PDB entry 5UAJ | X-ray diffraction, 3.92 A resolution | chains C and F of the 6 polymer chains in the assembly

== Chain C ==
Molecule: DNA-directed RNA polymerase subunit beta
Source organism: Escherichia coli (strain K12)
Notes: EC 2.7.7.6
UniProt: P0A8V2 (RPOB_ECOLI); numbering as in UniProt (aligned over 1-1342)
Chain sequence (1342 residues; numbered 1 to 1342; the number before each row is that of its first residue):
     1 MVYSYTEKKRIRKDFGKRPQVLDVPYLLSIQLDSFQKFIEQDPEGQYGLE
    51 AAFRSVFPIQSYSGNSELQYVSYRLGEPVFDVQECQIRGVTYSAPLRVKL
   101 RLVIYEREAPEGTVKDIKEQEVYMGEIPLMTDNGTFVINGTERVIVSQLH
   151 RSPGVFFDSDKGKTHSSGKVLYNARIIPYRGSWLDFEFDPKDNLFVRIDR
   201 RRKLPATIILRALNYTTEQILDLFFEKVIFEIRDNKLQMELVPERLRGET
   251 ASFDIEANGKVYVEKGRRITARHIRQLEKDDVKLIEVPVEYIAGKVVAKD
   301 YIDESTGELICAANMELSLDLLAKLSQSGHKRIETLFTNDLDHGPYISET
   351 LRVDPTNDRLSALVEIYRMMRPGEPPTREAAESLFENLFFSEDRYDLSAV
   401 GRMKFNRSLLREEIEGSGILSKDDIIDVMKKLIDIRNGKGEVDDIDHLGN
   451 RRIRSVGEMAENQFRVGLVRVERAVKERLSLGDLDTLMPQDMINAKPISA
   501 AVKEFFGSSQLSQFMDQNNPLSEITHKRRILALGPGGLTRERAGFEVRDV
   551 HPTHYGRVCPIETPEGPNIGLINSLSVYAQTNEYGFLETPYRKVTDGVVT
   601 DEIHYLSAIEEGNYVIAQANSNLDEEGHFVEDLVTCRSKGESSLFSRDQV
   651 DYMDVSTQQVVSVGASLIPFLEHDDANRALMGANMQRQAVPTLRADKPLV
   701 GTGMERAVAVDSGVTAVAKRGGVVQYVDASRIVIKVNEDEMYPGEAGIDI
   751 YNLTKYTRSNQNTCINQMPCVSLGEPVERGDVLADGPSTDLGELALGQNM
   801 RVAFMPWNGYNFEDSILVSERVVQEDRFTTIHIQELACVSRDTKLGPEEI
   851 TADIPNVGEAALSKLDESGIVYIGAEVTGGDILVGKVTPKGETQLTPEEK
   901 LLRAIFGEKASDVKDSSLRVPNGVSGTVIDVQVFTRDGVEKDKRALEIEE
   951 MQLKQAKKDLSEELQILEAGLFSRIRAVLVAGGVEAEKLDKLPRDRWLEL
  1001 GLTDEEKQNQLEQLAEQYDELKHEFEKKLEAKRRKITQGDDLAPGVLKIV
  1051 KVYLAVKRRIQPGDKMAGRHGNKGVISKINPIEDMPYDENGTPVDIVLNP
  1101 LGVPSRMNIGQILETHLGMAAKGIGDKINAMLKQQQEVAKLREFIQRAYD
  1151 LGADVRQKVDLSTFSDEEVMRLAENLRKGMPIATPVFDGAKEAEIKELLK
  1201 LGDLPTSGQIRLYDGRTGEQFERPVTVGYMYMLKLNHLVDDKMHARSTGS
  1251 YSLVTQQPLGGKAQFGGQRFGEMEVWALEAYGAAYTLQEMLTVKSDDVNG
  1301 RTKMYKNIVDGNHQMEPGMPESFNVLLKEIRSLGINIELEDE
Differences from the reference sequence: engineered mutation L531 (Ser in P0A8V2)
Swiss-Prot annotation at these positions:
  - modified residue (N6-acetyllysine): K1022, K1200

== Chain F ==
Molecule: RNA polymerase sigma factor RpoD
Source organism: Escherichia coli (strain K12)
UniProt: P00579 (RPOD_ECOLI); numbering as in UniProt (aligned over 1-613)
Chain sequence (613 residues; numbered 1 to 613; the number before each row is that of its first residue):
     1 MEQNPQSQLKLLVTRGKEQGYLTYAEVNDHLPEDIVDSDQIEDIIQMIND
    51 MGIQVMEEAPDADDLMLAENTADEDAAEAAAQVLSSVESEIGRTTDPVRM
   101 YMREMGTVELLTREGEIDIAKRIEDGINQVQCSVAEYPEAITYLLEQYDR
   151 VEAEEARLSDLITGFVDPNAEEDLAPTATHVGSELSQEDLDDDEDEDEED
   201 GDDDSADDDNSIDPELAREKFAELRAQYVVTRDTIKAKGRSHATAQEEIL
   251 KLSEVFKQFRLVPKQFDYLVNSMRVMMDRVRTQERLIMKLCVEQCKMPKK
   301 NFITLFTGNETSDTWFNAAIAMNKPWSEKLHDVSEEVHRALQKLQQIEEE
   351 TGLTIEQVKDINRRMSIGEAKARRAKKEMVEANLRLVISIAKKYTNRGLQ
   401 FLDLIQEGNIGLMKAVDKFEYRRGYKFSTYATWWIRQAITRSIADQARTI
   451 RIPVHMIETINKLNRISRQMLQEMGREPTPEELAERMLMPEDKIRKVLKI
   501 AKEPISMETPIGDDEDSHLGDFIEDTTLELPLDSATTESLRAATHDVLAG
   551 LTAREAKVLRMRFGIDMNTDYTLEEVGKQFDVTRERIRQIEAKALRKLRH
   601 PSRSEVLRSFLDD
Unresolved in the structure: 1-93, 168-212, 237-242, 613
Swiss-Prot annotation at these positions:
  - DNA-binding region: L573 to A592 (H-T-H motif)
  - region: R584 to R599 (Interaction with anti-sigma factors)
  - motif: D403 to Q406 (Interaction with polymerase core subunit RpoC)
  - site: R562 (Interaction with anti-sigma factors)

== Chain C / chain F interface ==
Contacting residue pairs (54):
  Y123(C) - Q472(F)
  Y123(C) - G475(F)
  Q490(C) - Q472(F)
  N494(C) - R468(F)
  A495(C) - L471(F)  hydrophobic
  K496(C) - L471(F)
  N856(C) - D612(F)
  P897(C) - G564(F)
  P897(C) - I565(F)
  E898(C) - L540(F)
  E898(C) - R541(F)  salt bridge
  E898(C) - T544(F)
  K900(C) - F563(F)
  L901(C) - L559(F)  hydrophobic
  L901(C) - F563(F)  hydrophobic
  L901(C) - I565(F)  hydrophobic
  L901(C) - L595(F)  hydrophobic
  L902(C) - L607(F)
  L902(C) - L611(F)  hydrophobic
  R903(C) - L611(F)
  A904(C) - F563(F)  hydrophobic
  A904(C) - R599(F)  hydrogen bond (backbone-side chain)
  I905(C) - L595(F)  hydrophobic
  I905(C) - L598(F)  hydrophobic
  I905(C) - R599(F)  hydrogen bond (backbone-side chain)
  F906(C) - R608(F)
  E908(C) - L611(F)
  D1041(C) - P480(F)
  P1044(C) - K502(F)
  G1045(C) - K499(F)
  T1248(C) - P531(F)
  T1248(C) - L532(F)
  S1250(C) - E524(F)  hydrogen bond
  Y1251(C) - E524(F)
  Y1251(C) - D525(F)  hydrogen bond (backbone-backbone)
  S1252(C) - D521(F)
  S1252(C) - I523(F)
  S1252(C) - E524(F)
  S1252(C) - D525(F)
  L1253(C) - I523(F)  hydrogen bond (backbone-backbone)
  L1253(C) - E524(F)
  L1253(C) - D525(F)
  V1254(C) - G520(F)
  Q1256(C) - D525(F)  hydrogen bond
  Q1256(C) - L528(F)
  L1259(C) - F522(F)
  G1261(C) - E524(F)
  R1301(C) - L528(F)
  T1302(C) - P531(F)
  Y1305(C) - P531(F)
  Y1305(C) - L532(F)
  Y1305(C) - A535(F)  hydrophobic
  K1306(C) - S534(F)
  K1306(C) - E538(F)  salt bridge
Other interface residues (no listed pair), chain C (38 interface residues in all): R97, V122, I493, D842, R936, V1298
Other interface residues (no listed pair), chain F (39 interface residues in all): R476, R495, L548, D570, S604, F610

== In short ==
Chain C and chain F form an interface of 38 and 39 residues respectively; the contacts include 6 hydrogen
bonds and 2 salt bridges. Among the polar pairs are E898(C)-R541(F), K1306(C)-E538(F) and A904(C)-R599(F).
Here chain C is DNA-directed RNA polymerase subunit beta and chain F is RNA polymerase sigma factor RpoD, both
from Escherichia coli (strain K12). Entry 5UAJ (Escherichia coli RNA polymerase RpoB S531L mutant) was
determined by X-ray diffraction together with 5UAG, 5UAC, 5UAH, 5UAL and 5UAQ from the same study.
